PDB entry 7VBB | electron microscopy, 2.81 A resolution | chains B and R of the 16 polymer chains in the assembly

# Chain B
Protein: DNA-directed RNA polymerase I subunit RPA2
From: Homo sapiens
Notes: EC 2.7.7.6
UniProtKB: Q9H9Y6 (RPA2_HUMAN); numbering as in UniProt (aligned over 1-1135)
Chain sequence (1135 residues; numbered 1 to 1135; the number before each row is that of its first residue):
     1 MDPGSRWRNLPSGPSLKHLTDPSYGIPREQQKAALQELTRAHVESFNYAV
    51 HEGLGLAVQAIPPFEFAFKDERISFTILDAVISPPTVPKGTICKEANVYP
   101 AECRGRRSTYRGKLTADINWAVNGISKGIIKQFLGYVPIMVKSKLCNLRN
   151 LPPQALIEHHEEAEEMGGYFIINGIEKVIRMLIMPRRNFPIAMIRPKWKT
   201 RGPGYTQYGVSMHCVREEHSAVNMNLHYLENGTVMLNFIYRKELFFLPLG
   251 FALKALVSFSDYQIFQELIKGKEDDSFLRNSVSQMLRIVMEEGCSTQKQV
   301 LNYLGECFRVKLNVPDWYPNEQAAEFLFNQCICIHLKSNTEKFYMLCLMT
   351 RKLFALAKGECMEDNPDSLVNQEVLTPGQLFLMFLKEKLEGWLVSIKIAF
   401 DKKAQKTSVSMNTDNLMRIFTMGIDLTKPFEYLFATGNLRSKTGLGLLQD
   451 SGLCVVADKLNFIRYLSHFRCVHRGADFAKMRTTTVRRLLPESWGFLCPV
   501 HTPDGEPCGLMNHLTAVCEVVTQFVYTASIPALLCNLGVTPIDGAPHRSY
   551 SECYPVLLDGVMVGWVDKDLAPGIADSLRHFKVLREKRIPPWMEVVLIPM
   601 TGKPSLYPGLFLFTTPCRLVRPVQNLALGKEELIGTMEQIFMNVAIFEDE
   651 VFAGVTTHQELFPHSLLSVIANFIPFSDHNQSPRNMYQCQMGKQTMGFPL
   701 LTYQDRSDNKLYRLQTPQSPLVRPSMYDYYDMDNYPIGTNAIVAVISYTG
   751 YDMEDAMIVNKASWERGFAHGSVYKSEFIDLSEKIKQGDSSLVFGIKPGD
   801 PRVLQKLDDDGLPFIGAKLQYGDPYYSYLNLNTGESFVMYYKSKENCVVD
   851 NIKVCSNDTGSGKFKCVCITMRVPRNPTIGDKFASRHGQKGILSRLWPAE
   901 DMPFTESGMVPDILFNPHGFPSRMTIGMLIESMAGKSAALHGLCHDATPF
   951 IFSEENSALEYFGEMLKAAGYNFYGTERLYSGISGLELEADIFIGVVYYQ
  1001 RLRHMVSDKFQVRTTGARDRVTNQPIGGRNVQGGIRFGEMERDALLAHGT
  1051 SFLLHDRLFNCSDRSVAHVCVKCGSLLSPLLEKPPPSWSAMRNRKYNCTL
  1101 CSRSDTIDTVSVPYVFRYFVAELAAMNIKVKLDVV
Not modelled in the structure: 1-4, 1085-1092
Bound ions: Zn2+: Cys1070, Cys1073, Cys1098, Cys1101
Curated features (UniProtKB/Swiss-Prot):
  - zinc finger: Cys1070 to Cys1101 (C4-type)
  - region: Ile194 to Tyr208 (Loop B), Leu236 to Leu247 (Loop A), Leu439 to Leu453 (Fork loop 1), Arg474 to Leu489 (Fork loop 2)
  - binding site (RNA): Arg180, Asp367, Lys890
  - binding site (Mg(2+)): Asp755
  - binding site (DNA): Arg1020, Arg1036
  - binding site (Zn(2+)): Cys1070, Cys1073, Cys1098, Cys1101
  - site: Tyr687 (Active site gating)
  - modified residue: Ser1051 (Phosphoserine)
  - natural variant: Ser682 (S682R: In TCS4; uncertain significance), Arg1003 (R1003C: In TCS4; R1003S: In TCS4)
From the paper describing this entry:
  - disease-associated variants - S682R: decreased stability (proposed by the authors, not directly observed)

# Chain R
Molecule: 8-nt RNA strand
From: Homo sapiens
Sequence (8 nucleotides; each row starts with the number of its first residue; numbers below 1 keep their minus sign (U-8 is residue -8)):
    -8 UGCUGACU
Bound ions: Mg2+: U-1 (shared with 1 residue of chain A)

# Interface between chain B and chain R
Residue-residue contacts - 16 pairs, chain B then chain R:
  Arg180(B) with U-5(R), phosphate contact; G-4(R), salt bridge to the phosphate
  Ser451(B) with C-6(R), phosphate contact
  Val455(B) with U-5(R), phosphate contact; G-4(R), phosphate contact
  Arg464(B) with G-4(R), hydrogen bond to the sugar
  Gln690(B) with A-3(R), phosphate contact; C-2(R), phosphate contact
  Gln694(B) with A-3(R), hydrogen bond to the phosphate; C-2(R), hydrogen bond to the phosphate
  Lys882(B) with C-2(R), hydrogen bond to the phosphate; U-1(R), salt bridge to the phosphate
  Lys890(B) with U-1(R), salt bridge to the phosphate
  His1004(B) with A-3(R), sugar contact; C-2(R), sugar contact
  Lys1009(B) with C-2(R), sugar contact
Interface residues without a listed pair, chain B (15 interface residues in all): Gly452, His473, Ala476, Pro507, Met511

# In short
15 residues of chain B face 6 of chain R across their interface, with 4 hydrogen bonds and 3 salt bridges.
Polar pairs include Arg464(B)-G-4(R), Gln694(B)-A-3(R) and Gln694(B)-C-2(R). From the paper: S682R of chain B
reduces stability.
Chain B is DNA-directed RNA polymerase I subunit RPA2 and chain R is an 8-nt RNA strand, both from Homo
sapiens; the structure, Structure of the post state human RNA Polymerase I Elongation Complex, was determined
by electron microscopy, deposited together with 7VBA and 7VBC.
